9HJZ - chains A and B; structure by X-ray diffraction, 2.54 A resolution.

# Chain A (and B)
Molecule: Geranylgeranyl pyrophosphate synthase
From: Homo sapiens
Notes: EC 2.5.1.-, 2.5.1.1, 2.5.1.29, 2.5.1.10; chain B of this document is another copy of the same molecule, construct and numbering; everything in this record applies to it too
Reference sequence: O95749 (GGPPS_HUMAN); residues 1-300 here = UniProt positions 1-300
Sequence (307 residues; row label = number of the first residue in the row; numbers below 1 keep their minus sign (Gly-6 is residue -6)):
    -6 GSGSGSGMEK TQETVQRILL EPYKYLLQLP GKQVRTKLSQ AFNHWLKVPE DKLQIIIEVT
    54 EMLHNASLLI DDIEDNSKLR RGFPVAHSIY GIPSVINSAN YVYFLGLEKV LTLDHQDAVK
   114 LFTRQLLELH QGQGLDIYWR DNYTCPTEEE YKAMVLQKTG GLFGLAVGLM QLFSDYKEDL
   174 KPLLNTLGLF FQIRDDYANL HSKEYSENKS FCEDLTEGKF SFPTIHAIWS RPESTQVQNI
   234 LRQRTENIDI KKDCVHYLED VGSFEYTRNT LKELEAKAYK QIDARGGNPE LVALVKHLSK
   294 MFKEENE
Not modelled in the structure: -6 to 3, 196-202, 240-249, 297-300 (chain B: -6 to 3, 197-200, 297-300)
Construct notes: expression tag (-6 to 0); variant Gln109 (Pro in O95749); engineered mutation Asp246 (Tyr in O95749)
UniProt features mapped onto this chain:
  - binding site (isopentenyl diphosphate): Lys25, Arg28, His57, Arg74
  - binding site (Mg(2+)): Asp64, Asp68
  - binding site (dimethylallyl diphosphate): Arg73, Lys151, Thr152, Gln185, Lys202, Lys212
  - modified residue: Met1 (N-acetylmethionine)
  - natural variant: Pro15 (P15S: In MDHLO; uncertain significance), Phe257 (F257C: In MDHLO), Tyr259 (Y259C: In MDHLO), Arg261 (R261G: In MDHLO; R261H: In MDHLO)
What the authors report for this chain:
  - conformationally variable residues (helix shift): Glu206

# How chain A and chain B interact
Contacting residue pairs (67):
  Val8(A) - Leu128(B)  hydrophobic
  Ile11(A) - Tyr131(B)  hydrophobic
  Leu12(A) - His123(B)
  Leu12(A) - Gln124(B)
  Leu12(A) - Gly127(B)
  Glu14(A) - Tyr131(B)
  Ile63(A) - Ile89(B)  hydrophobic
  Ile66(A) - Ile89(B)  hydrophobic
  Glu67(A) - Pro86(B)
  Glu67(A) - Ile89(B)
  Glu67(A) - Asn90(B)
  Pro86(A) - Glu67(B)
  Pro86(A) - Ile130(B)  hydrophobic
  Pro86(A) - Arg133(B)
  Ser87(A) - Ile130(B)
  Ile89(A) - Ile63(B)  hydrophobic
  Ile89(A) - Ile66(B)  hydrophobic
  Ile89(A) - Glu67(B)
  Ile89(A) - Ile89(B)  hydrophobic
  Asn90(A) - Glu67(B)
  Asn90(A) - His123(B)  hydrogen bond (side chain-backbone)
  Asn90(A) - Gln126(B)
  Asn90(A) - Gly127(B)
  Asn93(A) - Asn93(B)  hydrogen bond
  Asn93(A) - His123(B)
  Tyr94(A) - Leu120(B)  hydrophobic
  Tyr94(A) - His123(B)
  Tyr94(A) - Gln124(B)
  Phe97(A) - Phe115(B)  hydrophobic
  Phe97(A) - Thr116(B)
  Phe97(A) - Leu119(B)  hydrophobic
  Phe97(A) - Leu120(B)
  Phe97(A) - His123(B)
  Leu98(A) - Leu120(B)
  Leu100(A) - Leu100(B)  hydrophobic
  Leu100(A) - Thr116(B)
  Glu101(A) - Thr116(B)
  Glu101(A) - Leu120(B)
  Leu104(A) - Thr116(B)
  Val112(A) - Leu104(B)  hydrophobic
  Val112(A) - Val112(B)  hydrophobic
  Phe115(A) - Phe97(B)  hydrophobic
  Thr116(A) - Phe97(B)
  Thr116(A) - Leu100(B)
  Thr116(A) - Glu101(B)
  Thr116(A) - Leu104(B)
  Leu119(A) - Phe97(B)  hydrophobic
  Leu120(A) - Tyr94(B)  hydrophobic
  Leu120(A) - Phe97(B)  hydrophobic
  Leu120(A) - Leu98(B)
  Leu120(A) - Glu101(B)
  His123(A) - Asn90(B)  hydrogen bond (backbone-side chain)
  His123(A) - Asn93(B)
  His123(A) - Tyr94(B)
  His123(A) - Phe97(B)
  Gln124(A) - Leu12(B)
  Gln124(A) - Tyr94(B)
  Gln126(A) - Asn90(B)
  Gly127(A) - Leu12(B)
  Gly127(A) - Asn90(B)
  Ile130(A) - Pro86(B)
  Ile130(A) - Ser87(B)
  Ile130(A) - Asn90(B)
  Tyr131(A) - Ile11(B)
  Asp134(A) - Ser87(B)  hydrogen bond
  Gln236(A) - Arg10(B)  hydrogen bond
  Gln236(A) - Ile11(B)
Interface residues without a listed pair, chain A (36 interface residues in all): Tyr83, Ile85, Tyr96, Lys113, Leu128
Interface residues without a listed pair, chain B (37 interface residues in all): Thr7, Val8, Tyr83, Ile85, Tyr96, Lys113, Asp134

# Overview
36 residues of chain A and 37 residues of chain B are in contact; the contacts include 5 hydrogen bonds. Polar
pairs include Asn90(A)-His123(B), Asn93(A)-Asn93(B) and Asp134(A)-Ser87(B). From UniProt: 4 isopentenyl
diphosphate-binding residues, Mg2+-binding residues Asp64(A) and Asp68(A) and 6 dimethylallyl
diphosphate-binding residues on chain A. From the paper: conformational variability at Glu206(A).
Chain A and chain B are both Geranylgeranyl pyrophosphate synthase (Homo sapiens); the structure, Crystal
structure of human geranylgeranyl diphosphate synthase mutant Y246D, was determined by X-ray diffraction,
deposited together with 9HJS.
